Entry 5E6S (X-ray diffraction, 2.15 A resolution); this record covers chains A and B.

Chain A:
Name: Integrin alpha-L
From: Homo sapiens
UniProtKB: P20701 (ITAL_HUMAN); residues 1-745 here correspond to UniProt positions 26-770 (UniProt number = residue number + 25)
Amino-acid sequence (795 residues; numbered 1 to 795; the number before each row is that of its first residue):
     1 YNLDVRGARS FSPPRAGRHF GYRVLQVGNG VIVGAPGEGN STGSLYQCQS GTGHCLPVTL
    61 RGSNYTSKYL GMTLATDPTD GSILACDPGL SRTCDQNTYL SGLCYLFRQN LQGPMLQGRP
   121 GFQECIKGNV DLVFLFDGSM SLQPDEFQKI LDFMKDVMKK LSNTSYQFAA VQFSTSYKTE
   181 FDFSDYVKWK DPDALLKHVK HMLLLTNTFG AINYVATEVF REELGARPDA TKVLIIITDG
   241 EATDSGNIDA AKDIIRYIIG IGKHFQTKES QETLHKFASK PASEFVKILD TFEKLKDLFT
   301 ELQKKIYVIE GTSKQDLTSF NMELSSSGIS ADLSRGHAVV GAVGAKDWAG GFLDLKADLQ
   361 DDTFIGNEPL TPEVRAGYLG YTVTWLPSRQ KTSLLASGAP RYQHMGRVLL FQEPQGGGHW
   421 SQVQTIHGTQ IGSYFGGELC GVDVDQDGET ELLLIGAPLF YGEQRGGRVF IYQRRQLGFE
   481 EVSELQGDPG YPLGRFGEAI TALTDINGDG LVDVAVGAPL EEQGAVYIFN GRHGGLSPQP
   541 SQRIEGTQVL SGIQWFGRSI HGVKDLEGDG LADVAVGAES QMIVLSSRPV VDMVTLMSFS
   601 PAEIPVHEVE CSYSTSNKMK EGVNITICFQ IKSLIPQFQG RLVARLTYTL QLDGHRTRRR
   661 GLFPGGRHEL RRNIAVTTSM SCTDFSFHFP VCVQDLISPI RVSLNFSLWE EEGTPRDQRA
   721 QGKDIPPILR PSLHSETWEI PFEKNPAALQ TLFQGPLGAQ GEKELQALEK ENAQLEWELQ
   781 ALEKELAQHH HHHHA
Not modelled in the structure: 307-316, 590-795
Sequence notes: variant Trp189 (Arg214 in P20701); engineered mutation Arg645 (Asn670 in P20701), Arg701 (Asn726 in P20701); expression tag (746-795)
Disulfide bonds: Cys48-Cys55, Cys86-Cys104, Cys94-Cys125
Covalently attached groups: N-acetylglucosamine (NAG) linked to Asn64
Bound ions: Mg2+: Ser139, Ser141, Asp239; Ca2+ site 1: Asp443, Asp447, Glu449, Glu451; Ca2+ site 2: Asp505, Asn507, Asp509, Leu511, Asp513; Ca2+ site 3: Asp565, Asp569, Asp573
From the paper describing this entry:
  - conformationally variable residues (order/disorder transition): Ile309 to Thr312
  - mutagenesis - N645R, N701R: unchanged expression

Chain B:
Name: Integrin beta-2
From: Homo sapiens
UniProtKB: P05107 (ITB2_HUMAN); residues 1-460 here correspond to UniProt positions 23-482 (UniProt number = residue number + 22)
Amino-acid sequence (510 residues; each row starts with the number of its first residue):
     1 QECTKFKVSS CRECIESGPG CTWCQKLNFT GPGDPDSIRC DTRPQLLMRG CAADDIMDPT
    61 SLAETQEDHN GGQKQLSPQK VTLYLRPGQA AAFNVTFRRA KGYPIDLYYL MDLSYSMLDD
   121 LRNVKKLGGD LLRALNEITE SGRIGFGSFV DKTVLPFVNT HPDKLRNPCP NKEKECQPPF
   181 AFRHVLKLTN NSNQFQTEVG KQLISGNLDA PEGGLDAMMQ VAACPEEIGW RKVTRLLVFA
   241 TDDGFHFAGD GKLGAILTPN DGRCHLEDNL YKRSNEFDYP SVGQLAHKLA ENNIQPIFAV
   301 TSRMVKTYEK LTEIIPKSAV GELSEDSSNV VQLIKNAYNK LSSRVFLDHN ALPDTLKVTY
   361 DSFCSNGVTH RNQPRGDCDG VQINVPITFQ VKVTATECIQ EQSFVIRALG FTDIVTVQVL
   421 PQCECRCRDQ SRDRSLCHGK GFLECGICRC DTGYIGKNCE PAALQTLFQG PLGAQGKKKL
   481 QALKKKNAQL KWKLQALKKK LAQHHHHHHA
Not modelled in the structure: 69-72, 460-510
Sequence notes: engineered mutation Lys232 (Asn254 in P05107); expression tag (461-510)
Disulfide bonds: Cys3-Cys21, Cys11-Cys425, Cys14-Cys40, Cys24-Cys51, Cys169-Cys176, Cys224-Cys264, Cys364-Cys378, Cys398-Cys423, Cys427-Cys445, Cys437-Cys448, Cys450-Cys459
Covalently attached groups: N-acetylglucosamine (NAG) linked to Asn94, Asn190
Bound ions: Ca2+ site 1: Ser116, Asp119, Asp120, Glu325; Ca2+ site 2: Asp151, Asn207, Asp209, Pro211
From the paper describing this entry:
  - conformationally variable residues (loop rearrangement): Tyr115, Pro170
  - contacts within the chain: Tyr115-Leu118, Tyr115-Ile204, Tyr115-Pro170 (hydrophobic contact)
  - mutagenesis - N232K: unchanged expression

Interface between chain A and chain B:
Pairs across the interface - 72 pairs, chain A then chain B:
  Arg18(A) - Thr258(B)
  His19(A) - Leu257(B)
  His19(A) - Thr258(B)  hydrogen bond
  Tyr22(A) - Lys252(B)
  Tyr22(A) - Leu257(B)
  Arg23(A) - Lys252(B)
  Pro36(A) - Leu257(B)  hydrophobic
  Glu38(A) - Thr258(B)  hydrogen bond
  Lys68(A) - Ala255(B)
  Tyr69(A) - Lys252(B)
  Tyr69(A) - Leu253(B)  hydrogen bond (side chain-backbone)
  Tyr69(A) - Gly254(B)
  Tyr69(A) - Ala255(B)
  Met72(A) - Lys252(B)
  Met72(A) - Ala255(B)  hydrophobic
  Ser91(A) - Leu155(B)
  Thr93(A) - His161(B)
  Asp95(A) - His161(B)  hydrogen bond (backbone-side chain)
  Gln96(A) - Asn159(B)  hydrogen bond (backbone-side chain)
  Gln96(A) - His161(B)
  Gln96(A) - Asp163(B)  hydrogen bond
  Gln96(A) - Lys164(B)
  Gln96(A) - Asn171(B)  hydrogen bond
  Asn97(A) - Asn159(B)
  Thr98(A) - Leu155(B)
  Thr98(A) - Asn159(B)  hydrogen bond
  Thr98(A) - His161(B)
  Phe320(A) - Leu208(B)  hydrophobic
  Leu324(A) - Leu208(B)  hydrophobic
  Ile329(A) - Lys252(B)  hydrogen bond (backbone-side chain)
  Ile329(A) - Leu253(B)  hydrophobic
  Val343(A) - Leu253(B)  hydrophobic
  Trp348(A) - Pro156(B)
  Trp348(A) - Asp209(B)
  Trp348(A) - Leu253(B)
  Ala376(A) - Pro211(B)  hydrophobic
  Tyr378(A) - His246(B)
  Tyr378(A) - Asp250(B)
  Tyr378(A) - Leu253(B)
  Tyr381(A) - Gly249(B)  hydrogen bond (side chain-backbone)
  Tyr381(A) - Lys252(B)
  Arg401(A) - Pro211(B)
  Arg401(A) - Phe245(B)  hydrogen bond (side chain-backbone)
  Arg401(A) - His246(B)
  Arg401(A) - Phe247(B)
  Arg401(A) - Asp250(B)  salt bridge
  His404(A) - Gly244(B)
  His404(A) - Phe245(B)  hydrogen bond (side chain-backbone)
  His404(A) - Phe247(B)
  His404(A) - Thr307(B)
  Met405(A) - Lys310(B)  hydrogen bond
  Gln430(A) - Glu313(B)
  Gln430(A) - Ile314(B)
  Ile431(A) - Phe245(B)  hydrophobic
  Ile431(A) - Thr307(B)
  Ile431(A) - Lys310(B)
  Ile431(A) - Ile314(B)
  Gly432(A) - Phe247(B)
  Tyr434(A) - Phe247(B)  hydrophobic
  Tyr434(A) - Ala248(B)
  Tyr434(A) - Gly249(B)  hydrogen bond (side chain-backbone)
  Tyr434(A) - Asp250(B)  hydrogen bond
  Leu459(A) - Ala248(B)
  Tyr461(A) - Gly283(B)
  Tyr461(A) - His287(B)  hydrogen bond
  Tyr461(A) - Ile314(B)  hydrophobic
  Pro492(A) - His287(B)
  Leu493(A) - Gly283(B)
  Leu493(A) - Gln284(B)
  Leu493(A) - His287(B)
  Arg495(A) - Ala248(B)
  Trp555(A) - Pro259(B)
Other interface residues (no listed pair), chain A (39 interface residues in all): Tyr99, Leu100, Leu520
Other interface residues (no listed pair), chain B (37 interface residues in all): Phe157, Thr160, Ser281, Val282, Met304, Leu311

Overview:
The interface between chain A and chain B involves 39 residues on one side and 37 on the other; the contacts
include 16 hydrogen bonds and 1 salt bridge. Polar pairs include Arg401(A)-Asp250(B), His19(A)-Thr258(B) and
Glu38(A)-Thr258(B). The paper reports that N645R and N701R of chain A leave expression unchanged;
conformational variability at Ile309(A) and Tyr115(B) among others.
Chain A is Integrin alpha-L and chain B is Integrin beta-2, both from Homo sapiens; the structure, Structures
of leukocyte integrin aLB2: The aI domain, the headpiece, and the pocket for the internal ..., was determined
by X-ray diffraction together with 5E6R, 5E6U and 5ES4 from the same study.
